PDB entry 7FJE | electron microscopy, 3.00 A resolution | chains d and m of the 8 polymer chains in the assembly

[Chain d]
Name: T-cell surface glycoprotein CD3 delta chain
Organism: Homo sapiens
UniProtKB: P04234 (CD3D_HUMAN); residue numbers follow UniProt; this construct covers 1-171
Sequence (171 residues; each row starts with the number of its first residue):
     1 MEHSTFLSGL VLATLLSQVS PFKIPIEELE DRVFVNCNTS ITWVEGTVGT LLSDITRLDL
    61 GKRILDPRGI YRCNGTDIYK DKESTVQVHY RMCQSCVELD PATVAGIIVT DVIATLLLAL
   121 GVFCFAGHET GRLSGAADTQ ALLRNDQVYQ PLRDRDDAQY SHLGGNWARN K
Not modelled in the structure: 1-21, 129-171
Cystine bridges: Cys37-Cys73, Cys93-Cys96
Curated features (UniProtKB/Swiss-Prot):
  - modified residue (Phosphotyrosine): Tyr149, Tyr160
  - glycosylation (N-linked (GlcNAc...) asparagine): Asn38, Asn74

[Chain m]
Name: T cell receptor alpha variable 12-3, Possible J 11 gene segment, T cell receptor alpha chain constant
Organism: Homo sapiens
UniProtKB: chimeric construct of A0A0B4J271, A0N4Z6, P01848: residues 2-114 from A0A0B4J271 (TVAL3_HUMAN) positions 2-114 (same numbers); residues 116-132 from A0N4Z6 positions 4-20 (UniProt number = residue number - 112); residues 134-273 from P01848 positions 1-140 (UniProt number = residue number - 133)
Sequence (272 residues; row label = number of the first residue in the row):
     2 MKSLRVLLVI LWLQLSWVWS QQKEVEQDPG PLSVPEGAIV SLNCTYSNSA FQYFMWYRQY
    62 SRKGPELLMY TYSSGNKEDG RFTAQVDKSS KYISLFIRDS QPSDSATYLC AMSKGYSTLT
   122 FGKGTMLLVS PDIQNPDPAV YQLRDSKSSD KSVCLFTDFD SQTNVSQSKD SDVYITDKTV
   182 LDMRSMDFKS NSAVAWSNKS DFACANAFNN SIIPEDTFFP SPESSCDVKL VEKSFETDTN
   242 LNFQNLSVIG FRILLLKVAG FNLLMTLRLW SS
Not modelled in the structure: 2-27
Cystine bridges: Cys45-Cys111, Cys155-Cys205
Sequence notes: linker (115, 133)
Curated features (UniProtKB/Swiss-Prot):
  - glycosylation (N-linked (GlcNAc...) asparagine): Asn44, Asn165, Asn199, Asn210, Asn246
  - region: Cys227 to Ser248 (Connecting peptide)

[Chain d / chain m interface]
Residue-residue contacts (30):
  Glu27(d) with Arg185(m), salt bridge
  Glu30(d) with Ser186(m), hydrogen bond
  Asn36(d) with Arg185(m)
  Ser53(d) with Asp188(m)
  Asp54(d) with Asp188(m)
  Arg57(d) with Arg185(m), hydrogen bond (side chain-backbone)
  Lys62(d) with Glu237(m), salt bridge
  Ile64(d) with Glu237(m)
  Gln94(d) with Glu237(m), hydrogen bond; Thr238(m), hydrogen bond (side chain-backbone); Asn243(m)
  Cys96(d) with Thr240(m); Asn243(m), hydrogen bond (backbone-side chain)
  Val97(d) with Phe244(m), hydrophobic; Leu247(m), hydrophobic
  Asp111(d) with Lys258(m), salt bridge
  Ala114(d) with Lys258(m)
  Thr115(d) with Lys258(m)
  Leu117(d) with Phe262(m), hydrophobic
  Leu118(d) with Lys258(m); Gly261(m); Phe262(m)
  Gly121(d) with Phe262(m); Leu265(m)
  Val122(d) with Leu265(m), hydrophobic
  Cys124(d) with Met266(m), hydrophobic; Arg269(m), hydrogen bond (backbone-side chain)
  Phe125(d) with Leu265(m)
  His128(d) with Arg269(m), hydrogen bond; Ser272(m)
Other interface residues (no listed pair), chain d (25 interface residues in all): Leu29, Phe34, Ser95, Glu98
Other interface residues (no listed pair), chain m (18 interface residues in all): Leu255, Leu268

[In short]
25 residues of chain d and 18 residues of chain m are in contact, with 7 hydrogen bonds and 3 salt bridges.
Polar contacts include Glu27(d)-Arg185(m), Lys62(d)-Glu237(m) and Asp111(d)-Lys258(m).
Chain d is T-cell surface glycoprotein CD3 delta chain and chain m is T cell receptor alpha variable 12-3,
Possible J 11 gene segment, T cell receptor alpha chain constant, both from Homo sapiens; the structure,
Cryo-EM structure of a membrane protein(LL), was determined by electron microscopy together with 7FJD and 7FJF
from the same study.
